Entry 8XYP (electron microscopy, 2.54 A resolution); this record covers chains A and D of the 4 polymer chains in the assembly.

# Chain A
Molecule: MT-a70 family protein
From: Tetrahymena thermophila SB210
UniProt: Q22GC0 (Q22GC0_TETTS); residues 1-372 here correspond to UniProt positions 57-428 (UniProt number = residue number + 56)
Sequence (378 residues; row label = number of the first residue in the row; numbers below 1 keep their minus sign (Gly-5 is residue -5)):
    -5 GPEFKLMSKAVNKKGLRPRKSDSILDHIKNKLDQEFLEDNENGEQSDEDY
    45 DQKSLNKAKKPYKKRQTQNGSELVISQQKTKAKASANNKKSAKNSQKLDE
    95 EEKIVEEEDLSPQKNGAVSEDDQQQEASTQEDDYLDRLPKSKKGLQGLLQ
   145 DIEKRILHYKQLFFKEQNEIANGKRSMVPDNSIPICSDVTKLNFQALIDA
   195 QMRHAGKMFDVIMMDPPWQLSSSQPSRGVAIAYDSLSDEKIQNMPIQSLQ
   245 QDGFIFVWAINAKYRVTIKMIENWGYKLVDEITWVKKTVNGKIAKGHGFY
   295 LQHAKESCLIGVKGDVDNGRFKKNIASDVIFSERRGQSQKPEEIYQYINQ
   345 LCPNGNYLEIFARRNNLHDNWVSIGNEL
Not modelled in the structure: -5 to 135, 215-226
Differences from the reference sequence: expression tag (-5 to 0)
Ligand contacts: S-adenosylhomocysteine (SAH): Ser181, Asp182, Val183, Thr184, Asp209, Pro211, Tyr227, Asp228, Leu230, Ser332, Gln333, Lys334, Glu353, Phe355, Ala356, Arg357, Asn359, Asn360, Gly369, Asn370, Glu371
What the authors report for this chain:
  - mutagenesis - D209N, H291F: abolished catalytic activity
  - mutagenesis - R221A, K280E, K286A/K289E: decreased binding to DNA
  - mutagenesis - D209A: abolished catalytic activity (proposed by the authors, not directly observed)

# Chain D
Molecule: Transmembrane protein, putative
From: Tetrahymena thermophila SB210
UniProt: I7M8B9 (I7M8B9_TETTS); residues 1-142 here correspond to UniProt positions 154-295 (UniProt number = residue number + 153)
Sequence (146 residues; each row starts with the number of its first residue; numbers below 1 keep their minus sign (Gly-3 is residue -3)):
    -3 GPEFMKKNGKSQNQPLDFTQYAKNMRKDLSNQDICLEDGALNHSYFLTKK
    47 GQYWTPLNQKALQRGIELFGVGNWKEINYDEFSGKANIVELELRTCMILG
    97 INDITEYYGKKISEEEQEEIKKSNIAKGKKENKLKDNIYQKLQQMQ
Not modelled in the structure: -3 to 10, 138-142
Differences from the reference sequence: expression tag (-3 to 0)
What the authors report for this chain:
  - mutagenesis - F42E: abolished catalytic activity
  - mutagenesis - F42E: unchanged binding to MT-a70 family protein (chain A)

# How chain A and chain D interact
Pairs across the interface - 88 pairs, chain A then chain D:
  Leu151(A) - Asn98(D)
  Leu151(A) - Asp99(D)
  Lys154(A) - Leu89(D)
  Lys154(A) - Cys92(D)
  Lys154(A) - Asn98(D)  hydrogen bond (side chain-backbone)
  Lys154(A) - Asp99(D)  salt bridge
  Gln155(A) - Asn98(D)
  Gln155(A) - Lys131(D)
  Gln155(A) - Asp132(D)  hydrogen bond
  Gln155(A) - Gln136(D)
  Phe157(A) - Leu89(D)  hydrophobic
  Phe157(A) - Arg90(D)
  Phe157(A) - Met93(D)  hydrophobic
  Phe158(A) - Leu89(D)
  Phe158(A) - Cys92(D)  hydrophobic
  Phe158(A) - Met93(D)  hydrophobic
  Phe158(A) - Asn98(D)
  Phe158(A) - Ile134(D)  hydrophobic
  Lys159(A) - Asp132(D)
  Gln161(A) - Arg90(D)  hydrogen bond
  Gln161(A) - Met93(D)
  Asn162(A) - Asp132(D)
  Ile164(A) - Ser40(D)
  Ile164(A) - Leu43(D)  hydrophobic
  Lys168(A) - His39(D)
  Lys168(A) - Leu43(D)
  Arg169(A) - His39(D)
  Ser170(A) - His39(D)  hydrogen bond
  Ser170(A) - Phe42(D)
  Ser170(A) - Leu43(D)
  Val172(A) - Leu37(D)  hydrophobic
  Val172(A) - His39(D)
  Val172(A) - Phe42(D)  hydrophobic
  Pro173(A) - Leu37(D)
  Asp174(A) - Arg22(D)  hydrogen bond (backbone-side chain)
  Asp174(A) - His39(D)  salt bridge
  Asn175(A) - Phe14(D)
  Asn175(A) - Thr15(D)  hydrogen bond
  Asn175(A) - Ala18(D)
  Asn175(A) - Arg22(D)
  Ser176(A) - Arg22(D)  hydrogen bond (backbone-side chain)
  Ser176(A) - Leu37(D)
  Ile177(A) - Tyr17(D)  hydrophobic
  Ile177(A) - Ala18(D)  hydrophobic
  Ile177(A) - Met21(D)  hydrophobic
  Ile177(A) - Arg22(D)
  Pro178(A) - Arg22(D)
  Pro178(A) - Ser26(D)  hydrogen bond (backbone-side chain)
  Pro178(A) - Ile30(D)
  Pro178(A) - Leu37(D)
  Pro178(A) - Phe42(D)  hydrophobic
  Ile179(A) - Leu25(D)  hydrophobic
  Cys180(A) - Asn27(D)
  Cys180(A) - Ile30(D)
  Cys180(A) - Lys46(D)
  Ala190(A) - Leu25(D)
  Leu191(A) - Leu25(D)  hydrophobic
  Ala194(A) - Met21(D)
  Ala194(A) - Asp24(D)
  Ala194(A) - Leu25(D)  hydrophobic
  Gln195(A) - Tyr17(D)  hydrogen bond
  Gln195(A) - Met21(D)
  Arg197(A) - Asp24(D)  salt bridge
  His198(A) - Leu12(D)
  His198(A) - Tyr17(D)
  His198(A) - Asn20(D)
  His198(A) - Met21(D)
  His198(A) - Asp24(D)  salt bridge
  Ala199(A) - Leu12(D)  hydrophobic
  Ala199(A) - Tyr17(D)  hydrophobic
  Asn348(A) - Phe14(D)
  Gly349(A) - Phe14(D)
  Asn350(A) - Phe14(D)
  Asn350(A) - Tyr17(D)  hydrogen bond
  Arg358(A) - Tyr41(D)  hydrogen bond (side chain-backbone)
  Arg358(A) - Phe42(D)
  Arg358(A) - Thr44(D)  hydrogen bond (side chain-backbone)
  Arg358(A) - Lys46(D)
  Leu361(A) - Phe42(D)  hydrophobic
  Asn364(A) - Phe14(D)
  Val366(A) - Tyr17(D)
  Val366(A) - Met21(D)  hydrophobic
  Asn370(A) - Lys46(D)
  Glu371(A) - Lys46(D)
  Leu372(A) - Ile30(D)
  Leu372(A) - Tyr41(D)  hydrogen bond (backbone-side chain)
  Leu372(A) - Phe42(D)
  Leu372(A) - Lys46(D)
Also at the interface, not in a pair above, chain A (39 interface residues in all): Phe203
Also at the interface, not in a pair above, chain D (34 interface residues in all): Lys45, Glu88, Asn133

# Overview
Chain A and chain D form an interface of 39 and 34 residues respectively, with 13 hydrogen bonds and 4 salt
bridges. Polar pairs include Lys154(A)-Asp99(D), Asp174(A)-His39(D) and Arg197(A)-Asp24(D). The paper reports
that D209N, H291F and D209A of chain A abolish catalytic activity; R221A, K280E and K286A/K289E of chain A
reduce binding to DNA.
Chain A is MT-a70 family protein and chain D is Transmembrane protein, putative, both from Tetrahymena
thermophila SB210; the structure, Cryo-EM structure of SAH-bound Tetrahymena DNA methyltransferase complex
MTA1c, was determined by electron microscopy, deposited together with 8XYL, 8XYQ, 8XYX, 9U92, 9U9K and 9VU6.
